Entry 4ZJA (X-ray diffraction, 4.10 A resolution (low resolution: residue-level contacts below are approximate; hydrogen-bond / salt-bridge calls are withheld)); this record covers chains A and B.

== Chain A (and B) ==
Name: Aggregation suppressing protein
Organism: Salmonella enterica subsp. enterica serovar Typhimurium
Notes: chain B of this document is another copy of the same molecule, construct and numbering; everything in this record applies to it too
UniProtKB: D1MC98 (D1MC98_SALTM); residues 1-147 here = UniProt positions 1-147
Sequence (147 residues; numbered 1 to 147; the number before each row is that of its first residue):
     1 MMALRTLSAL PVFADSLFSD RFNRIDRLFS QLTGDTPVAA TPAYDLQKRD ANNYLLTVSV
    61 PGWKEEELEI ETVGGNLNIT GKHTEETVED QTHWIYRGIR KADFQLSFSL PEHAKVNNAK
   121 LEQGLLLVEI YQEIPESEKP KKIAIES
Not modelled in the structure: 1-39, 146-147
From the paper describing this entry:
  - self-association interface (contacts with another copy of this molecule): Ile143 to Ile145

== Chain A / chain B interface ==
Residue-residue contacts (56):
  Ala43(A) - Gly98(B)
  Ala43(A) - Ile99(B)
  Tyr44(A) - Tyr96(B)
  Tyr44(A) - Arg97(B)
  Tyr44(A) - Gly98(B)
  Tyr44(A) - Ile99(B)
  Asp45(A) - Tyr96(B)
  Asp45(A) - Arg97(B)
  Asp45(A) - Gly98(B)
  Asp45(A) - Ile99(B)
  Leu46(A) - Ile95(B)
  Leu46(A) - Tyr96(B)
  Gln47(A) - Trp94(B)
  Lys48(A) - His93(B)
  Arg49(A) - His93(B)
  Thr57(A) - Ile99(B)
  Val58(A) - Ile99(B)
  Ser59(A) - Pro61(B)
  Ser59(A) - Ile99(B)
  Val60(A) - Gln123(B)
  Pro61(A) - Ser59(B)
  Pro61(A) - Gln123(B)
  Pro61(A) - Gly124(B)
  Pro61(A) - Leu125(B)
  Gly62(A) - Gln123(B)
  Gly62(A) - Leu125(B)
  Trp63(A) - Gln123(B)
  His93(A) - Gln47(B)
  His93(A) - Lys48(B)
  His93(A) - Arg49(B)
  Trp94(A) - Asp45(B)
  Trp94(A) - Leu46(B)
  Ile95(A) - Leu46(B)
  Ile95(A) - Lys48(B)
  Tyr96(A) - Tyr44(B)
  Tyr96(A) - Asp45(B)
  Tyr96(A) - Leu46(B)
  Arg97(A) - Asp45(B)
  Gly98(A) - Ala43(B)
  Gly98(A) - Tyr44(B)
  Gly98(A) - Asp45(B)
  Ile99(A) - Ala43(B)
  Ile99(A) - Tyr44(B)
  Ile99(A) - Asp45(B)
  Ile99(A) - Thr57(B)
  Leu121(A) - Gln123(B)
  Gln123(A) - Pro61(B)
  Gln123(A) - Gly62(B)
  Gln123(A) - Trp63(B)
  Gln123(A) - Lys64(B)
  Gln123(A) - Gln123(B)
  Gln123(A) - Gly124(B)
  Gly124(A) - Gln123(B)
  Gly124(A) - Gly124(B)
  Leu125(A) - Pro61(B)
  Leu125(A) - Gly62(B)
Interface residues without a listed pair, chain A (26 interface residues in all): Thr92
Interface residues without a listed pair, chain B (27 interface residues in all): Asp50, Val58, Val60, Thr92

== In short ==
26 residues of chain A face 27 of chain B across their interface. From the paper: a self-association interface
involving Ile143(A).
Both chains are Aggregation suppressing protein (Salmonella enterica subsp. enterica serovar Typhimurium).
Entry 4ZJA (Small heat shock protein AgsA from Salmonella typhimurium: C-terminal truncated construct) was
determined by X-ray diffraction (same publication as 4ZJ9 and 4ZJD).
